PDB entry 8C80 | electron microscopy, 3.40 A resolution | chains B and C of the 4 polymer chains in the assembly

# Chain B
Name: Serine palmitoyltransferase 1
Organism: Saccharomyces cerevisiae
Notes: EC 2.3.1.50
UniProt: P25045 (LCB1_YEAST); the construct has insertions or renumbered stretches relative to UniProt, so the offset changes along the chain: -21 to -13 = UniProt 1-9; 10-558 = UniProt 10-558
Amino-acid sequence (580 residues; each row starts with the number of its first residue; numbers below 1 keep their minus sign (Met-21 is residue -21)):
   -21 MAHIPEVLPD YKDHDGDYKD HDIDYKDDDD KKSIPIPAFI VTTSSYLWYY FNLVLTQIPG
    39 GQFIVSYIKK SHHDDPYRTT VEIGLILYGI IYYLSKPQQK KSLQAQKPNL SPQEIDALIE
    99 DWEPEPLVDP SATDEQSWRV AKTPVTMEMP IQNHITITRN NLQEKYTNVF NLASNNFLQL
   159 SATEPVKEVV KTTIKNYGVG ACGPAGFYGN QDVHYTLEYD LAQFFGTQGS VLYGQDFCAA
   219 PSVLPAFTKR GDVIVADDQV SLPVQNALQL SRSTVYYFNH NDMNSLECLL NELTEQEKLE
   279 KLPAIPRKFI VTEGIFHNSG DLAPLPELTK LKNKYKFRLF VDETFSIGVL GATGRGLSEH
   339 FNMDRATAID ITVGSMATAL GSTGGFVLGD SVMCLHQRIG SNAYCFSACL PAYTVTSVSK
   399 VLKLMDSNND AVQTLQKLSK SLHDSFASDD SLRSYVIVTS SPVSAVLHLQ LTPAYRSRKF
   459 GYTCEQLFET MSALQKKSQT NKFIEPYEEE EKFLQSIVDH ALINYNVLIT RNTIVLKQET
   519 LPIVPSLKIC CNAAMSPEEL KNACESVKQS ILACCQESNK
Not modelled in the structure: -21 to 18, 556-558
Construct notes: insertion (-12 to 9)
Small-molecule neighbours: ergosterol (ERG): Tyr24, Leu25, Tyr28, Phe29, Thr58, Leu63
Curated features (UniProtKB/Swiss-Prot):
  - modified residue: Thr121 (Phosphothreonine)
What the authors report for this chain:
  - conformationally variable residues (order/disorder transition): Thr20 to Gln35, Gln40 to Ser49

# Chain C
Name: Serine palmitoyltransferase 2
Organism: Saccharomyces cerevisiae
Notes: EC 2.3.1.50
UniProt: P40970 (LCB2_YEAST); residues 1-561 here = UniProt positions 1-561
Amino-acid sequence (561 residues; each row starts with the number of its first residue):
     1 MSTPANYTRV PLCEPEELPD DIQKENEYGT LDSPGHLYQV KSRHGKPLPE PVVDTPPYYI
    61 SLLTYLNYLI LIILGHVHDF LGMTFQKNKH LDLLEHDGLA PWFSNFESFY VRRIKMRIDD
   121 CFSRPTTGVP GRFIRCIDRI SHNINEYFTY SGAVYPCMNL SSYNYLGFAQ SKGQCTDAAL
   181 ESVDKYSIQS GGPRAQIGTT DLHIKAEKLV ARFIGKEDAL VFSMGYGTNA NLFNAFLDKK
   241 CLVISDELNH TSIRTGVRLS GAAVRTFKHG DMVGLEKLIR EQIVLGQPKT NRPWKKILIC
   301 AEGLFSMEGT LCNLPKLVEL KKKYKCYLFI DEAHSIGAMG PTGRGVCEIF GVDPKDVDIL
   361 MGTFTKSFGA AGGYIAADQW IIDRLRLDLT TVSYSESMPA PVLAQTISSL QTISGEICPG
   421 QGTERLQRIA FNSRYLRLAL QRLGFIVYGV ADSPVIPLLL YCPSKMPAFS RMMLQRRIAV
   481 VVVAYPATPL IESRVRFCMS ASLTKEDIDY LLRHVSEVGD KLNLKSNSGK SSYDGKRQRW
   541 DIEEVIRRTP EDCKDDKYFV N
Not modelled in the structure: 1-6
Glycans and other covalent adducts: pyridoxal phosphate (PLP) linked to Lys366
Small-molecule neighbours:
  - pyridoxal phosphate (PLP): Met224, Gly225, Tyr226, His250, Ser252, Glu302, Asp331, Ala333, His334, Met361, Thr363, Thr365, Gly372
  - Q7G (2-{[(4-O-alpha-D-glucopyranosyl-alpha-D-glucopyranosyl)oxy]methyl}-4-{[(3beta,9beta,14beta,17beta,25R)-spirost-5-en-3-yl]oxy}butyl 4-O-alpha-D-glucopyranosyl-alpha-D-glucopyranoside): Phe80, Met83, Thr84, Asn105, Phe106
  - Z8A (N-[(2S,3S,4R)-1,3,4-trihydroxyoctadecan-2-yl]hexacosanamide): Tyr65, Tyr68, Leu69, Ile72, Ile73, His76, Tyr485, Leu490
Curated features (UniProtKB/Swiss-Prot):
  - modified residue: Lys366 (N6-(pyridoxal phosphate)lysine)
  - mutagenesis: His334 (H334F: Loss of activity. No effect on interaction with LCB1), Lys366 (K366T: Loss of activity. No effect on interaction with LCB1)
What the authors report for this chain:
  - binding site for pyridoxal phosphate: Lys366
  - binding site for Z8A: Tyr485
  - mutagenesis - Y485S: increased catalytic activity
  - mutagenesis - Y485S: unchanged growth
  - mutagenesis - Y110S: abolished growth
  - mutagenesis - Y110S: decreased catalytic activity
  - binding site for Z8A: Leu69 (proposed by the authors, not directly observed)
  - catalytic residues: Lys366 (citing earlier work)

# Interface between chain B and chain C
Residue-residue contacts (120):
  Gln82(B) with Arg265(C); Gln282(C); Leu285(C); Gly286(C)
  Ala83(B) with Leu285(C)
  Ile93(B) with Val284(C), hydrophobic
  Asp94(B) with Arg280(C), salt bridge
  Ile97(B) with Tyr324(C), hydrophobic
  Trp100(B) with Ile283(C), hydrophobic; Trp294(C), hydrogen bond (side chain-backbone); Tyr324(C)
  Glu103(B) with Lys295(C), hydrogen bond (backbone-backbone); Tyr327(C), hydrogen bond (backbone-side chain)
  Pro104(B) with Lys296(C); Tyr327(C)
  Leu105(B) with Phe236(C), hydrophobic; Lys296(C), hydrogen bond (backbone-side chain); Tyr327(C)
  Val106(B) with Phe236(C), hydrophobic; Trp380(C); Arg384(C)
  Asp107(B) with Arg384(C)
  Ala110(B) with Arg384(C)
  Gln114(B) with Arg384(C); Leu387(C)
  Arg117(B) with Leu387(C)
  Val118(B) with Arg386(C)
  Thr121(B) with Thr199(C)
  Pro122(B) with Gln196(C); Thr199(C)
  Val123(B) with Thr199(C)
  Thr124(B) with Thr199(C), hydrogen bond (backbone-backbone); Thr200(C); Asp201(C)
  Glu126(B) with Tyr186(C); Asp201(C)
  Met127(B) with Tyr186(C)
  Pro128(B) with Lys185(C); Ser187(C)
  Ala151(B) with Ile197(C)
  Asn153(B) with Gly191(C), hydrogen bond (backbone-backbone); Pro193(C)
  Ala160(B) with Gln189(C)
  Lys165(B) with Val183(C)
  Val168(B) with Ile188(C), hydrophobic
  Lys169(B) with Asp184(C), salt bridge
  Lys173(B) with Ser171(C)
  Tyr175(B) with Thr127(C), hydrogen bond
  Val177(B) with Gln405(C)
  Cys180(B) with Ser162(C); Tyr163(C), hydrogen bond (backbone-backbone)
  Gly184(B) with Phe122(C); Ser123(C), hydrogen bond (backbone-side chain)
  Phe185(B) with Phe122(C); Ser123(C); Arg124(C); Ser161(C)
  Tyr186(B) with Thr126(C), hydrogen bond (backbone-side chain); Ser161(C), hydrogen bond; Ala479(C); Val480(C), hydrogen bond (side chain-backbone)
  Asn188(B) with Arg124(C)
  Gln189(B) with Thr126(C)
  Asp190(B) with Pro11(C); Cys13(C); Thr126(C), hydrogen bond (backbone-backbone); Thr127(C), hydrogen bond; Ile137(C)
  Tyr193(B) with Val10(C), hydrophobic; Ser123(C)
  Tyr197(B) with Arg9(C); Val10(C)
  Gln213(B) with Met224(C); Ser395(C), hydrogen bond; Glu396(C)
  Asp214(B) with Glu396(C)
  Phe215(B) with Asn231(C); Tyr394(C), hydrophobic; Ser395(C)
  Cys216(B) with Met224(C), hydrophobic
  Phe225(B) with Trp102(C), hydrophobic
  Leu240(B) with Tyr394(C), hydrophobic
  Gln247(B) with Leu259(C)
  Leu248(B) with Arg258(C)
  Arg250(B) with Arg258(C), hydrogen bond (side chain-backbone)
  Ile283(B) with Glu95(C)
  Pro284(B) with Ala100(C)
  Arg285(B) with Ala100(C); Trp102(C), hydrogen bond (side chain-backbone)
  Lys314(B) with Asp97(C); Gly98(C)
  Arg316(B) with Leu99(C); Ala100(C), hydrogen bond (side chain-backbone)
  Ala355(B) with Glu396(C)
  Gly359(B) with Ile188(C)
  Thr361(B) with Glu396(C), hydrogen bond
  Gly362(B) with Glu396(C)
  Val370(B) with Trp102(C)
  His374(B) with Phe103(C)
  Asn380(B) with Tyr226(C)
  Phe384(B) with Tyr226(C); His250(C); Thr251(C)
  Tyr391(B) with Val402(C)
  Ser395(B) with Ile188(C)
  Ser476(B) with Asp238(C), hydrogen bond; Lys239(C); Lys295(C)
  Thr478(B) with Lys295(C)
  Thr508(B) with Gln196(C), hydrogen bond
  Thr511(B) with Ser393(C), hydrogen bond; Tyr394(C)
  Ile512(B) with Tyr394(C)
  Val513(B) with Leu389(C); Tyr394(C)
  Lys515(B) with Asp388(C)
  Gln516(B) with Asp388(C); Thr390(C)
  Glu517(B) with Tyr394(C), hydrogen bond
  Lys526(B) with Gln196(C), hydrogen bond
Also at the interface, not in a pair above, chain B (102 interface residues in all): Leu81, Gln84, Leu88, Leu96, Pro102, Thr111, Ile129, Ser152, Asn154, Ser159, Val164, Ile172, Asn174, Ala179, Pro182, Ala183, Thr194, Gly212, Asn244, Ile349, Asp368, Met371, Ile377, Ala381, Ala386, Lys474, Gln477, Arg509
Also at the interface, not in a pair above, chain C (105 interface residues in all): Leu12, Pro15, Asp92, Pro101, Val111, Pro125, Gly128, Val129, Ile134, Thr176, Leu180, Ser190, Gly192, Arg194, Ala195, Ile204, Gly227, Asn234, Ala235, Lys240, Pro288, Lys289, Asn291, Pro293, Ile297, Lys325, Ile359, Thr365, Gly369, Ile381, Asp383, Pro399, Pro401

# In short
102 residues of chain B face 105 of chain C across their interface; the contacts include 24 hydrogen bonds and
2 salt bridges. Polar contacts include Asp94(B)-Arg280(C), Lys169(B)-Asp184(C) and Trp100(B)-Trp294(C). Bound
to chain B: ergosterol. The paper reports the catalytic residue Lys366(C); Y485S of chain C increases
catalytic activity.
Here chain B is Serine palmitoyltransferase 1 and chain C is Serine palmitoyltransferase 2, both from
Saccharomyces cerevisiae. Entry 8C80 (Cryo-EM structure of the yeast SPT-Orm1-Monomer complex) was determined
by electron microscopy (same publication as 8C81 and 8C82).
